3SDK - chains H and Z of the 28 polymer chains in the assembly; structure by X-ray diffraction, 2.70 A resolution.

Chain H:
Protein: Proteasome component PUP1
Organism: Saccharomyces cerevisiae
Notes: EC 3.4.25.1
UniProtKB: P25043 (PSB7_YEAST); the construct lacks a stretch of the UniProt sequence and is renumbered around it, so the offset changes along the chain: 1-91 = UniProt 30-120; 93-105 = UniProt 121-133; 106-187 = UniProt 135-216; 189-223 = UniProt 217-251
Amino-acid sequence (222 residues; numbered 1 to 223 plus 1 insertion-coded residue; 2 numbers in that range are skipped by the numbering (no residue carries them; nothing is unmodelled there); the number before each row is that of its first residue):
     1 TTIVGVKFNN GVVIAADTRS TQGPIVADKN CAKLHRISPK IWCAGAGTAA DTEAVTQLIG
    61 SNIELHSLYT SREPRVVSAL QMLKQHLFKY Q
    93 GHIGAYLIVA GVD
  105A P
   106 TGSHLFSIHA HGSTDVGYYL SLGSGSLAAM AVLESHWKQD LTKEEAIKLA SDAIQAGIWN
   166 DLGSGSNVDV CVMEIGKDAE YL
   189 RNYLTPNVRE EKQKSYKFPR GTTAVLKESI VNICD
UniProt features mapped onto this chain:
  - active site: Thr1 (Nucleophile)
Bound ions: Mg2+: Ile163, Asp166, Ser169 (shared with Asp194(Z) of chain Z)

Chain Z:
Protein: Proteasome component C5
Organism: Saccharomyces cerevisiae
Notes: EC 3.4.25.1
UniProtKB: P23724 (PSB1_YEAST); the construct lacks a stretch of the UniProt sequence and is renumbered around it, so the offset changes along the chain: -9 to -1 = UniProt 20-28; 1-70 = UniProt 29-98; 71-106 = UniProt 100-135; 107-144 = UniProt 138-175; 2 more segments
Amino-acid sequence (222 residues; each row starts with the number of its first residue; note: 2 numbers in that range are skipped by the numbering (no residue carries them; nothing is unmodelled there); a row labelled like 106A-106B holds insertion residues (106A, then the next letters in order); numbers below 1 keep their minus sign (Gln-9 is residue -9)):
    -9 QFNPYGDNG
     1 GTILGIAGED FAVLAGDTRN ITDYSINSRY EPKVFDCGDN IVMSANGFAA DGDALVKRFK
    61 NSVKWYHFDH
   70A N
    71 DKKLSINSAA RNIQHLLYGK RFFPYYVHTI IAGLDE
106A-106B DG
   107 KGAVYSFDPV GSYEREQCRA GGAAASLIMP FLDNQVNF
144A-144F KNQYEP
144H-144R GTNGKVKKPLK
   145 YLSVEEVIKL VRDSFTSATE RHIQVGDGLE ILIVTK
   182 DGVRKEFYEL KRD
Bound ions: Mg2+: Asp194 (shared with Ile163(H), Asp166(H), Ser169(H) of chain H)
Small-molecule neighbours: P3N (N-[(2S)-3-(3-tert-butyl-1,2,4-oxadiazol-5-yl)-1-({(2S)-1-[(4-methylbenzyl)amino]-1-oxo-4-phenylbutan-2-yl}amino)-1-oxopropan-2-yl]-5-methyl-1,2-oxazole-3-carboxamide): His98, Asp114, Pro115, Val116

Interface between chain H and chain Z:
Pairs across the interface - 59 pairs, chain H then chain Z:
  Arg19(H) with Ile167(Z); Asp194(Z), salt bridge
  Pro24(H) with Arg165(Z); His166(Z); Ile167(Z), hydrogen bond (backbone-backbone)
  Ile25(H) with Leu133(Z), hydrophobic; Arg165(Z); His166(Z)
  Val26(H) with Glu164(Z); Arg165(Z), hydrogen bond (backbone-side chain); Ile167(Z), hydrophobic
  Ala27(H) with Arg165(Z), hydrogen bond (backbone-side chain)
  Lys29(H) with Glu164(Z), salt bridge; Arg165(Z)
  Ile163(H) with Asp194(Z)
  Trp164(H) with Ile26(Z); Arg29(Z), hydrogen bond (backbone-side chain); Arg193(Z); Asp194(Z)
  Asn165(H) with Tyr24(Z); Arg29(Z)
  Asp166(H) with Tyr24(Z)
  Leu167(H) with Arg19(Z); Ile21(Z), hydrophobic; Asp23(Z); Tyr24(Z), hydrogen bond (backbone-backbone); Ile26(Z), hydrophobic; Ile167(Z)
  Gly168(H) with Tyr24(Z)
  Ser169(H) with Asp194(Z)
  Gly170(H) with Asp194(Z)
  Ser171(H) with Asp194(Z), hydrogen bond (backbone-side chain)
  Asn195(H) with Lys192(Z), hydrogen bond (backbone-side chain); Asp194(Z), hydrogen bond
  Val196(H) with Lys192(Z)
  Arg197(H) with Thr160(Z), hydrogen bond; Ser161(Z); Glu164(Z)
  Glu198(H) with Arg156(Z), salt bridge; Thr160(Z)
  Lys200(H) with Asp157(Z)
  Gln201(H) with Lys153(Z); Arg156(Z), hydrogen bond; Asp157(Z), hydrogen bond (backbone-side chain)
  Lys202(H) with Gln141(Z); Glu150(Z), salt bridge; Asp157(Z), hydrogen bond (backbone-side chain)
  Tyr204(H) with Phe137(Z), hydrophobic; Gln141(Z); Asp157(Z), hydrogen bond
  Phe206(H) with Asn140(Z); Gln141(Z); Gln144C(Z)
  Arg208(H) with Pro144F(Z)
  Thr210(H) with Asn144B(Z); Gln144C(Z); Tyr144D(Z), hydrogen bond (backbone-backbone)
  Ala212(H) with Tyr144D(Z), hydrophobic; Gly144K(Z)
Also at the interface, not in a pair above, chain H (33 interface residues in all): Thr21, Gly23, Asp28, Pro207, Gly209, Val213
Also at the interface, not in a pair above, chain Z (33 interface residues in all): Ser25, Asn144J, Leu154, Gln168, Glu190

Summary:
Chain H and chain Z each contribute 33 residues to their interface, with 14 hydrogen bonds and 4 salt bridges.
Among the polar pairs are Arg19(H)-Asp194(Z), Lys29(H)-Glu164(Z) and Glu198(H)-Arg156(Z). Bound to chain Z:
compound P3N. From UniProt: active-site residue Thr1(H) on chain H.
Here chain H is Proteasome component PUP1 and chain Z is Proteasome component C5, both from Saccharomyces
cerevisiae. Entry 3SDK (Structure of yeast 20S open-gate proteasome with Compound 34) was determined by X-ray
diffraction, deposited together with 3SDI, 3OEU and 3OEV.
